PDB entry 8XGR | electron microscopy, 3.20 A resolution | chains B and N of the 5 polymer chains in the assembly

[Chain B]
Name: Guanine nucleotide-binding protein G(I)/G(S)/G(T) subunit beta-1
From: Rattus rattus
Chain sequence (374 residues; each row starts with the number of its first residue; numbers below 1 keep their minus sign (Gly-3 is residue -3)):
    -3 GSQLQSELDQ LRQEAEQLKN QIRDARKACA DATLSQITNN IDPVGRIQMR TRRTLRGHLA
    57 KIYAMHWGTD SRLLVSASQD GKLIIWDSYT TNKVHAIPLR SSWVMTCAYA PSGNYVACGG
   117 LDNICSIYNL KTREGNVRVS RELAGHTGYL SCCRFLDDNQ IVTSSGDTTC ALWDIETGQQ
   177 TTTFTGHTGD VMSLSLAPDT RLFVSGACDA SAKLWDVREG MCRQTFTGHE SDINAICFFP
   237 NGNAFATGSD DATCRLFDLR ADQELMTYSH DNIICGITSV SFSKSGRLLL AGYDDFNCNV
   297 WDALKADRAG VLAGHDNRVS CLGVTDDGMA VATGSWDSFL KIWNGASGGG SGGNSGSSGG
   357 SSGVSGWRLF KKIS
Not modelled in the structure: -3 to 3, 341-370
Disulfides: Cys121-Cys149

[Chain N]
Name: Camelid antibody VHH fragment
From: Lama glama
Notes: antibody fragment or engineered binder
Chain sequence (161 residues; numbered -22 to 138; the number before each row is that of its first residue; numbers below 1 keep their minus sign (Met-22 is residue -22)):
   -22 MKYLLPTAAA GLLLLAAQPA MAMQVQLQES GGGLVQPGGS LRLSCAASGF TFSNYKMNWV
    38 RQAPGKGLQW VSDISQSGAS ISYTGSVKGR FTISRDDAKN TLYLQMNSLK PADTAVYYCA
    98 RCPAPFTRDC FDVTSTAYAY RGQGTQVTVS SHHHHHHEPE A
Not modelled in the structure: -22 to 0, 129-138
Disulfides: Cys22-Cys96, Cys99-Cys107

[Chain B / chain N interface]
Pairs across the interface - 15 pairs, chain B then chain N:
  Ala206(B) - Tyr117(N)
  His225(B) - Val2(N)
  Glu226(B) - Val2(N)
  Glu226(B) - Gly26(N)
  Glu226(B) - Phe27(N)
  Glu226(B) - Thr28(N)
  Glu226(B) - Tyr32(N)  hydrogen bond
  Glu226(B) - Arg98(N)  hydrogen bond (backbone-side chain)
  Ser227(B) - Pro100(N)  hydrogen bond (side chain-backbone)
  Ser227(B) - Tyr117(N)
  Asp228(B) - Pro100(N)
  Asp228(B) - Tyr117(N)  hydrogen bond
  Asp246(B) - Pro102(N)
  Asp247(B) - Tyr32(N)
  Ile270(B) - Phe103(N)
Interface residues without a listed pair, chain B (12 interface residues in all): Arg19, Cys204, Asp205, Thr223
Interface residues without a listed pair, chain N (12 interface residues in all): Gln1, Ala116

[Overview]
Chain B and chain N each contribute 12 residues to their interface, with 4 hydrogen bonds. Polar contacts
include Glu226(B)-Tyr32(N), Glu226(B)-Arg98(N) and Ser227(B)-Pro100(N).
Chain B is Guanine nucleotide-binding protein G(I)/G(S)/G(T) subunit beta-1 (Rattus rattus) and chain N is
Camelid antibody VHH fragment (Lama glama); the structure, ETB-eGt complex bound to endothelin-1, was
determined by electron microscopy.
